PDB entry 7BCA | X-ray diffraction, 2.80 A resolution | chains B and C of the 4 polymer chains in the assembly

== Chain B ==
Protein: KORA domain-containing protein
Organism: Escherichia coli K-12
Reference sequence: Q6I6B7 (Q6I6B7_ECOLX); residues 6-102 here correspond to UniProt positions 11-107 (UniProt number = residue number + 5)
Chain sequence (98 residues; numbered 6 to 103; the number before each row is that of its first residue):
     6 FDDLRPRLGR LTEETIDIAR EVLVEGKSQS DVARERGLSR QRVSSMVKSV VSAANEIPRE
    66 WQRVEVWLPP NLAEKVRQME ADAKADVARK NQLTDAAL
Disordered / not traced: 99-103
Differences from the reference sequence: conflict Leu98 (Ser103 in Q6I6B7); expression tag (103)
Modified positions: Mse51 (selenomethionine; parent Met); Mse84 (selenomethionine; parent Met)
From the paper describing this entry:
  - binding site for the 19-nt DNA strand (chain C): Arg45
  - binding site for the 19-nt DNA strand: Gln46
  - specificity-determining residues: Arg45, Gln46

== Chain C ==
Molecule: 19-nt DNA strand
Sequence (19 nucleotides; row label = number of the first residue in the row):
     1 TGTCAATAGG TGTCAATAC

== Chain B / chain C interface ==
Contacting residue pairs (12; chain B residue first):
  Ser33(B) - DT1(C)  sugar contact
  Ser33(B) - DG2(C)  phosphate contact
  Gln34(B) - DG2(C)  hydrogen bond to the phosphate
  Gln34(B) - DT3(C)  hydrogen bond to the phosphate
  Ser35(B) - DT1(C)  hydrogen bond to the phosphate
  Ser35(B) - DG2(C)  hydrogen bond to the phosphate
  Arg45(B) - DG2(C)  hydrogen bond to the base
  Gln46(B) - DT3(C)  base contact
  Gln46(B) - DC4(C)  base contact
  Gln46(B) - DA5(C)  base contact
  Ser49(B) - DT3(C)  hydrogen bond to the phosphate
  Lys53(B) - DC4(C)  salt bridge to the phosphate

== Overview ==
Chain B and chain C form an interface of 7 and 5 residues respectively; the contacts include 6 hydrogen bonds
and 1 salt bridge. Among the polar pairs are Arg45(B)-DG2(C), Gln34(B)-DG2(C) and Gln34(B)-DT3(C). The paper
reports a binding site for the 19-nt DNA strand (chain C) at Arg45(B); a binding site for the 19-nt DNA strand
at Gln46(B).
Chain B is KORA domain-containing protein (Escherichia coli K-12) and chain C is a 19-nt DNA strand; the
structure, Crystal structure of the HTH DNA binding protein ArdK from R388 plasmid bound to a direct-repeat
..., was determined by X-ray diffraction together with 7BCB from the same study.
